7QD2 - chains A and C; structure by X-ray diffraction, 1.40 A resolution.

Chain A (and C):
Name: Orange carotenoid-binding protein
Source organism: Planktothrix agardhii
Notes: chain C of this document is another copy of the same molecule, construct and numbering; everything in this record applies to it too
UniProtKB: A0A1J1JHR9 (A0A1J1JHR9_PLAAG); residues 1-319 here = UniProt positions 1-319
Sequence (319 residues; row label = number of the first residue in the row):
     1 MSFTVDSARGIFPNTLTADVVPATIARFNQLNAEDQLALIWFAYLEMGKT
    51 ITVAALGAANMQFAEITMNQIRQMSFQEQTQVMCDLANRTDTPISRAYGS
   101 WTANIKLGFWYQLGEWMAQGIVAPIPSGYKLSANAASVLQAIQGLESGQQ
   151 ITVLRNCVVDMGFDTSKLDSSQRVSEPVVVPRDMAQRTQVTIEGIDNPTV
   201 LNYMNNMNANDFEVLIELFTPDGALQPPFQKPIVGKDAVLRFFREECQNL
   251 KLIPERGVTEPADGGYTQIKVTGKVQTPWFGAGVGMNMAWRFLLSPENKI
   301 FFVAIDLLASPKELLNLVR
Disordered / not traced: 165-175 (chain C: 1-2, 165-175)
Residues lining bound ligands: beta,beta-carotene-4,4'-dione (45D): Leu-37, Ile-40, Trp-41, Tyr-44, Ile-51, Leu-107, Trp-110, Tyr-111, Gly-114, Met-117, Ile-151, Thr-152, Leu-154, Arg-155, Val-158, Met-161, Tyr-203, Met-207, Leu-225, Pro-227, Pro-228, Phe-242, Cys-247, Leu-250, Leu-252, Val-275, Thr-277, Trp-279, Phe-280, Met-286, Met-288, Trp-290, Ile-305
Reported in the primary citation:
  - binding site for beta,beta-carotene-4,4'-dione: Tyr-203, Trp-290
  - contacts within the chain: Asn-104/Trp-279 (hydrogen bond), Arg-155/Glu-246 (salt bridge)
  - self-association interface (contacts with another copy of this molecule); pairs are residue here / residue on that copy: Arg-9/Gln-30, Arg-9/Leu-31, Asn-14/Ala-133, Thr-15/Asn-134 (hydrogen bond), Thr-17/Asn-134 (hydrogen bond), Asp-19/Arg-27 (salt bridge)
  - conformationally variable residues (loop rearrangement, side-chain flip): Met-47 to Gly-57

How chain A and chain C interact:
Pairs across the interface (38; chain A residue first):
  Asp-6(A) with Glu-34(C); Asn-88(C), hydrogen bond
  Arg-9(A) with Asn-32(C)
  Gly-10(A) with Asn-32(C)
  Pro-13(A) with Ser-132(C); Ala-133(C), hydrogen bond (backbone-backbone)
  Asn-14(A) with Ala-133(C)
  Thr-15(A) with Asn-134(C)
  Leu-16(A) with Ala-133(C); Asn-134(C)
  Thr-17(A) with Asn-134(C), hydrogen bond (backbone-side chain)
  Asp-19(A) with Arg-27(C), salt bridge; Asn-134(C); Val-138(C)
  Pro-22(A) with Ala-26(C); Gln-30(C)
  Ala-23(A) with Ala-23(C); Arg-27(C)
  Ala-26(A) with Pro-22(C); Ala-26(C), hydrophobic
  Arg-27(A) with Asp-19(C), salt bridge; Ala-23(C)
  Gln-30(A) with Pro-22(C); Phe-229(C)
  Asn-32(A) with Arg-9(C); Gly-10(C)
  Asn-88(A) with Asp-6(C), hydrogen bond
  Ser-132(A) with Pro-13(C); Asn-14(C)
  Ala-133(A) with Pro-13(C), hydrogen bond (backbone-backbone); Asn-14(C), hydrogen bond (backbone-side chain); Leu-16(C), hydrophobic
  Asn-134(A) with Thr-15(C); Leu-16(C); Thr-17(C), hydrogen bond (side chain-backbone); Asp-19(C)
  Val-138(A) with Asp-19(C)
  Phe-229(A) with Gln-30(C)
Other interface residues (no listed pair), chain A (27 interface residues in all): Asn-29, Leu-31, Ala-33, Glu-34, Leu-131, Lys-231
Other interface residues (no listed pair), chain C (26 interface residues in all): Asn-29, Leu-31, Ala-33, Lys-231

In short:
27 residues of chain A and 26 residues of chain C are in contact; the contacts include 7 hydrogen bonds and 2
salt bridges. Among the polar pairs are Asp-19(A)/Arg-27(C), Asp-6(A)/Asn-88(C) and Thr-17(A)/Asn-134(C).
Ligands of chain A: beta,beta-carotene-4,4'-dione. The paper reports a binding site for
beta,beta-carotene-4,4'-dione at Tyr-203(A) and Trp-290(A); conformational variability at Met-47(A).
Chain A and chain C are both Orange carotenoid-binding protein (Planktothrix agardhii); the structure,
Structure of the orange carotenoid protein from Planktothrix agardhii binding canthaxanthin in the P21 space
group, was determined by X-ray diffraction, deposited together with 7QCZ, 7QD0 and 7QD1.
